PDB entry 4NK1 | X-ray diffraction, 2.21 A resolution | chains A and B

[Chain A (and B)]
Name: Hemoglobin-like protein
From: Methylacidiphilum infernorum
Notes: chain B of this document is another copy of the same molecule, construct and numbering; everything in this record applies to it too
UniProt: B3DVC3 (B3DVC3_METI4); residues 1-193 here = UniProt positions 1-193
Sequence (193 residues; numbered 1 to 193; the number before each row is that of its first residue):
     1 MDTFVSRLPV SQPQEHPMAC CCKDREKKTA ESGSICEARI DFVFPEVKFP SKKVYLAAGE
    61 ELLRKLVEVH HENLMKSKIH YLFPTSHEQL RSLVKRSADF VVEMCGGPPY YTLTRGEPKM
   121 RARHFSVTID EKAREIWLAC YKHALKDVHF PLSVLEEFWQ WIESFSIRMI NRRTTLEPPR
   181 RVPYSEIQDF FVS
Unresolved in the structure: 1-32, 193 (chain B: 1-31, 193)
Metal / ion sites: heme Fe: H124 (together with phosphate ion)
Small-molecule neighbours: heme (HEM): I79, L82, F83, P84, L93, R96, S97, F100, Y111, R115, M120, R123, H124, V127, I129, A133, R134, W137, W161, F165, S166, M169

[How chain A and chain B interact]
Residue-residue contacts (65; chain A residue first):
  G33(A) - F49(B)
  G33(A) - S51(B)
  S34(A) - V47(B)
  S34(A) - K48(B)
  S34(A) - F49(B)  hydrogen bond (backbone-backbone)
  I35(A) - E46(B)
  I35(A) - V47(B)
  C36(A) - E46(B)
  C36(A) - V47(B)  hydrogen bond (backbone-backbone)
  C36(A) - F49(B)  hydrophobic
  C36(A) - R168(B)
  E37(A) - E46(B)
  E37(A) - R168(B)  hydrogen bond (backbone-side chain)
  A38(A) - V43(B)  hydrophobic
  A38(A) - F44(B)
  A38(A) - P45(B)
  A38(A) - E46(B)
  R39(A) - V43(B)
  R39(A) - F44(B)  hydrogen bond (backbone-backbone)
  I40(A) - I40(B)  hydrophobic
  D41(A) - F44(B)
  D41(A) - R121(B)  salt bridge
  V43(A) - A38(B)  hydrophobic
  V43(A) - R39(B)
  F44(A) - A38(B)
  F44(A) - R39(B)  hydrogen bond (backbone-backbone)
  E46(A) - I35(B)
  E46(A) - C36(B)
  E46(A) - A38(B)
  V47(A) - I35(B)
  V47(A) - C36(B)  hydrogen bond (backbone-backbone)
  K48(A) - G33(B)
  K48(A) - S34(B)
  K48(A) - I35(B)
  F49(A) - G33(B)
  F49(A) - S34(B)  hydrogen bond (backbone-backbone)
  F49(A) - C36(B)  hydrophobic
  P50(A) - G33(B)
  S51(A) - S32(B)
  S51(A) - G33(B)
  R121(A) - D41(B)  salt bridge
  R121(A) - L176(B)
  F125(A) - R172(B)  hydrogen bond (backbone-side chain)
  F125(A) - R173(B)
  F125(A) - T174(B)
  F125(A) - T175(B)
  F125(A) - L176(B)
  V127(A) - R172(B)
  T128(A) - R172(B)  hydrogen bond
  R168(A) - C36(B)
  R168(A) - E37(B)  hydrogen bond (side chain-backbone)
  N171(A) - N171(B)
  N171(A) - R172(B)
  N171(A) - R173(B)  hydrogen bond (backbone-backbone)
  R172(A) - F125(B)  hydrogen bond (side chain-backbone)
  R172(A) - V127(B)
  R172(A) - T128(B)  hydrogen bond
  R172(A) - N171(B)
  R173(A) - R121(B)
  R173(A) - F125(B)
  R173(A) - N171(B)  hydrogen bond (backbone-backbone)
  T174(A) - F125(B)
  T175(A) - F125(B)
  L176(A) - R121(B)
  L176(A) - F125(B)
Interface residues without a listed pair, chain A (31 interface residues in all): P45, K53, A122
Interface residues without a listed pair, chain B (32 interface residues in all): F42, P50, S126

[Summary]
31 residues of chain A and 32 residues of chain B are in contact; the contacts include 14 hydrogen bonds and 2
salt bridges. Polar pairs include D41(A)-R121(B), E37(A)-R168(B) and F125(A)-R172(B). Chain A binds heme.
Chain A and chain B are both Hemoglobin-like protein (Methylacidiphilum infernorum); the structure, Crystal
structure of phosphate-bound Hell's gate globin IV, was determined by X-ray diffraction (same publication as
4NK2).
